4URH - chains C and S; structure by X-ray diffraction, 1.44 A resolution.

Chain C:
Molecule: Hydrogenase (nife) small subunit hyda
Source organism: Desulfovibrio fructosovorans
Notes: EC 1.12.2.1
UniProt: E1K248 (E1K248_DESFR); residues 0-264 here correspond to UniProt positions 50-314 (UniProt number = residue number + 50)
Chain sequence (265 residues; each row starts with the number of its first residue; numbering starts at 0):
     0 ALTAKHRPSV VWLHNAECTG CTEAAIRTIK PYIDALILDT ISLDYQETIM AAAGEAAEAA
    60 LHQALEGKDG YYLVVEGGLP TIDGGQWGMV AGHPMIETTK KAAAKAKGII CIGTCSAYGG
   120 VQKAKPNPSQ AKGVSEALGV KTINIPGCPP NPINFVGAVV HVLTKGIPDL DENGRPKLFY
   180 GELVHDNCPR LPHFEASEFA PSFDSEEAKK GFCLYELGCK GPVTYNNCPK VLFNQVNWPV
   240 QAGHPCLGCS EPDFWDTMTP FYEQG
Unresolved in the structure: 0
Metal / ion sites: 4Fe-4S cluster Fe site 1: Cys17, Cys20, Cys114, Cys147; 4Fe-4S cluster Fe site 2: His184, Cys187, Cys212, Cys218; 3Fe-4S cluster Fe: Cys227, Cys245, Cys248
Ligand contacts:
  - 3Fe-4S cluster (F3S): Val183, Thr223, Asn225, Cys227, Phe232, Trp237, Pro238, Cys245, Leu246, Gly247, Cys248, Ser249
  - 4Fe-4S cluster (SF4), molecule 1: Glu16, Cys17, Thr18, Gly19, Cys20, Glu75, Gly112, Thr113, Cys114, Val120, Gly146, Cys147, Pro148
  - 4Fe-4S cluster (SF4), molecule 2: Val183, His184, Cys187, Arg189, Leu190, Phe193, Cys212, Leu213, Tyr214, Cys218, Gly220, Pro221, Val239

Chain S:
Molecule: Nickel-dependent hydrogenase large subunit
Source organism: Desulfovibrio fructosovorans
Notes: EC 1.12.2.1
UniProt: E1K247 (E1K247_DESFR); numbering as in UniProt (aligned over 2-549)
Chain sequence (563 residues; numbered -13 to 549; the number before each row is that of its first residue; numbers below 1 keep their minus sign (Ala-13 is residue -13)):
   -13 ASWSHPQFEK GASGAAESKP TPQSTFTGPI VVDPITRIEG HLRIMVEVEN GKVKDAWSSS
    47 QLFRGLEIIL KGRDPRDAQH FTQRACGVCT YVHALASSRC VDDAVKVSIP ANARMMRNLV
   107 MASQYLHDHL VHFYHLHALD WVDVTAALKA DPNKAAKLAA SIAPARPGNS AKALKAVQDK
   167 LKAFVESGQL GIFTNAYFLG GHKAYYLPPE VDLIATAHYL EALHMQVKAA SAMAILGGKN
   227 PHTQFTVVGG CSNYQGLTKN PLANYLALSK EVCQFVNECY IPDLLAVAGF YKDWGGIGGT
   287 SNYLAFGEFA TDDSSPEKHL ATSQFPSGVI TGRDLGKVDN VDLGAIYEDV KYSWYAPGGD
   347 GKHPYDGVTD PKYTKLDDKD HYSWMKAPRY KGKAMEVGPL ARTFIAYAKG QPDFKKVVDM
   407 VLGKLSVPAT ALHSTLGRTA ARGIETAIVC ANMEKWIKEM ADSGAKDNTL CAKWEMPEES
   467 KGVGLADAPR GALSHWIRIK GKKIDNFQLV VPSTWNLGPR GAQGDKSPVE EALIGTPIAD
   527 PKRPVEILRT VHAFDPCIAC GVH
Unresolved in the structure: -13 to 4
Cystine bridges: Cys259-Cys436
Modified / non-standard residues: Cys75 (s-oxy cysteine; CSX)
Differences from the reference sequence: expression tag (-13 to 1)
Metal / ion sites: Mg2+: Glu53, Leu495, His549; Ni2+: Cys72, Cys75, Cys543, Cys546; carbonmonoxide-(dicyano) iron Fe: Cys75, Cys546 (together with Ni2+)
Ligand contacts: carbonmonoxide-(dicyano) iron (FCO): Cys75, Val78, His79, Ala474, Pro475, Arg476, Leu479, Val497, Pro498, Ser499, Cys543, Cys546

How chain C and chain S interact:
Contacting residue pairs (177; chain C residue first):
  Thr2(C) - Lys166(S)  hydrogen bond
  Thr2(C) - Ala169(S)
  Thr2(C) - Phe170(S)
  Thr2(C) - Ser173(S)
  Ala3(C) - Glu172(S)
  Ala3(C) - Ser173(S)
  Lys4(C) - Gln175(S)
  His5(C) - Gln175(S)
  Arg6(C) - Phe170(S)
  Arg6(C) - Ser173(S)  hydrogen bond
  Arg6(C) - Gln175(S)  hydrogen bond (backbone-side chain)
  His13(C) - His27(S)  hydrogen bond (backbone-side chain)
  Asn14(C) - His27(S)  hydrogen bond (backbone-side chain)
  Asn14(C) - Leu48(S)
  Ala15(C) - Leu48(S)  hydrophobic
  Glu16(C) - Glu25(S)
  Glu16(C) - His27(S)  salt bridge
  Glu16(C) - Arg50(S)
  Glu16(C) - Ala545(S)
  Cys17(C) - Glu25(S)
  Cys17(C) - Arg50(S)
  Cys17(C) - Arg70(S)
  Cys17(C) - Cys72(S)  hydrophobic
  Cys17(C) - Gly73(S)  hydrogen bond (backbone-backbone)
  Cys17(C) - Val74(S)
  Cys17(C) - His228(S)  hydrogen bond
  Thr18(C) - Glu25(S)  hydrogen bond
  Thr18(C) - Val74(S)
  Gly19(C) - Gly73(S)
  Gly19(C) - Pro227(S)
  Glu22(C) - Gly73(S)
  Glu22(C) - Val74(S)
  Glu22(C) - His113(S)
  Glu22(C) - Pro227(S)
  Ala23(C) - Pro227(S)
  Ile25(C) - Gln212(S)  hydrogen bond (backbone-side chain)
  Ile25(C) - Val213(S)
  Arg26(C) - His113(S)  hydrogen bond
  Arg26(C) - Gln212(S)  hydrogen bond
  Arg26(C) - Ala216(S)
  Arg26(C) - Asn226(S)  hydrogen bond
  Arg26(C) - Pro227(S)
  Ile28(C) - Val213(S)  hydrophobic
  Tyr31(C) - His210(S)
  Tyr31(C) - Val213(S)  hydrophobic
  Asp33(C) - Leu209(S)
  Asp33(C) - His210(S)  salt bridge
  Ile36(C) - Phe170(S)
  Leu37(C) - Phe170(S)  hydrophobic
  Asp38(C) - Lys166(S)  salt bridge
  Ser41(C) - Gln175(S)  hydrogen bond
  Leu42(C) - Gly177(S)
  Leu42(C) - Ile178(S)  hydrogen bond (backbone-backbone)
  Asp43(C) - Gly177(S)
  Tyr44(C) - Pro20(S)
  Glu46(C) - Thr22(S)
  Glu46(C) - Arg23(S)  hydrogen bond (backbone-backbone)
  Glu46(C) - His27(S)  salt bridge
  Thr47(C) - Arg23(S)
  Thr47(C) - Ile24(S)
  Thr47(C) - Leu122(S)
  Ile48(C) - Arg23(S)
  Met49(C) - Thr22(S)
  Met49(C) - Arg23(S)  hydrogen bond (backbone-side chain)
  Met49(C) - Ile178(S)
  Ala50(C) - Arg23(S)  hydrogen bond (backbone-side chain)
  Ala50(C) - Ile178(S)  hydrogen bond (backbone-backbone)
  Ala50(C) - Ala182(S)  hydrophobic
  Ala51(C) - Thr22(S)  hydrogen bond (backbone-side chain)
  Ala51(C) - Thr180(S)
  Ala51(C) - Asn181(S)
  Ala52(C) - Val18(S)  hydrophobic
  Ala52(C) - Pro20(S)
  Ala52(C) - Thr22(S)
  Ala52(C) - Tyr183(S)  hydrogen bond (backbone-side chain)
  Gly53(C) - Val18(S)
  Gly53(C) - Asp19(S)
  Gly53(C) - Pro20(S)  hydrogen bond (backbone-backbone)
  Ala55(C) - Asn181(S)  hydrogen bond (backbone-side chain)
  Ala55(C) - Tyr183(S)  hydrophobic
  Ala58(C) - Asn181(S)
  Ala59(C) - Thr180(S)
  Ala59(C) - Asn181(S)
  Gln62(C) - Thr180(S)
  Gln62(C) - Asn181(S)  hydrogen bond
  Asp82(C) - Tyr359(S)
  Gln85(C) - Tyr359(S)
  Trp86(C) - Gln47(S)
  Trp86(C) - Leu48(S)
  Trp86(C) - Phe49(S)  hydrogen bond (backbone-backbone)
  Trp86(C) - Pro357(S)  hydrophobic
  Trp86(C) - Tyr359(S)
  Trp86(C) - Trp370(S)  hydrophobic
  Gly87(C) - Gln47(S)
  Gly87(C) - Leu48(S)
  Met88(C) - Gln47(S)  hydrogen bond (backbone-backbone)
  Met88(C) - Tyr359(S)  hydrogen bond
  Val89(C) - Asp19(S)
  Val89(C) - His27(S)
  Ala90(C) - Asp19(S)  hydrogen bond (backbone-side chain)
  Gly91(C) - Asp19(S)
  Gly91(C) - Leu362(S)
  Met94(C) - His27(S)
  Val120(C) - Leu52(S)  hydrophobic
  Val120(C) - Ile55(S)
  Gln121(C) - Arg50(S)
  Gln121(C) - Ile55(S)
  Ala123(C) - Ile55(S)
  Ala123(C) - Arg59(S)
  Ala123(C) - Phe67(S)  hydrophobic
  Lys124(C) - Ile55(S)
  Lys124(C) - Arg59(S)  hydrogen bond (backbone-side chain)
  Pro125(C) - Ile54(S)  hydrophobic
  Pro125(C) - Ile55(S)
  Pro127(C) - Arg50(S)
  Pro127(C) - Ile55(S)
  Cys147(C) - Arg70(S)  hydrogen bond (backbone-side chain)
  Cys147(C) - Lys225(S)
  Cys147(C) - His228(S)
  Pro148(C) - Pro227(S)
  Pro148(C) - His228(S)
  Phe202(C) - Val233(S)  hydrophobic
  Phe202(C) - Ser238(S)
  Phe202(C) - Tyr240(S)  hydrogen bond (backbone-side chain)
  Phe202(C) - Cys457(S)  hydrophobic
  Asp203(C) - Tyr240(S)
  Asp203(C) - Cys457(S)
  Asp203(C) - Lys459(S)  salt bridge
  Ala207(C) - Tyr240(S)
  Lys208(C) - Tyr240(S)
  Lys208(C) - Asn454(S)
  Phe232(C) - Lys225(S)
  Asn233(C) - Ala216(S)
  Asn233(C) - Ser217(S)  hydrogen bond (backbone-side chain)
  Asn233(C) - Ala220(S)
  Asn233(C) - Lys225(S)
  Asn233(C) - Asn226(S)  hydrogen bond (side chain-backbone)
  Val235(C) - Ser217(S)
  Val235(C) - Ala220(S)  hydrophobic
  Val235(C) - Ile221(S)
  Asn236(C) - Ala220(S)  hydrogen bond (side chain-backbone)
  Asn236(C) - Ile221(S)  hydrogen bond (side chain-backbone)
  Asn236(C) - Gly224(S)
  Trp237(C) - Gly224(S)  hydrogen bond (backbone-backbone)
  Pro238(C) - Lys225(S)
  Pro238(C) - Gln230(S)
  Gln240(C) - Gln241(S)  hydrogen bond
  Ala241(C) - Gly224(S)
  Ala241(C) - Ser238(S)  hydrogen bond (backbone-side chain)
  Ala241(C) - Asn239(S)  hydrogen bond (backbone-backbone)
  Gly242(C) - Ser238(S)
  His243(C) - His66(S)
  His243(C) - Gln230(S)
  His243(C) - Thr232(S)
  His243(C) - Val233(S)
  His243(C) - Ser238(S)
  Pro244(C) - Gln230(S)  hydrogen bond (backbone-side chain)
  Cys245(C) - Gln230(S)
  Leu246(C) - His66(S)
  Leu246(C) - Gln230(S)
  Trp254(C) - Arg59(S)  hydrogen bond (backbone-side chain)
  Trp254(C) - His66(S)
  Trp254(C) - Phe67(S)  hydrophobic
  Trp254(C) - Arg70(S)
  Asp255(C) - Arg59(S)  salt bridge
  Thr258(C) - Arg59(S)
  Thr258(C) - Asp63(S)
  Pro259(C) - Asp60(S)
  Pro259(C) - Asp63(S)
  Phe260(C) - Asp63(S)  hydrogen bond (backbone-side chain)
  Phe260(C) - His66(S)
  Phe260(C) - Phe67(S)  hydrophobic
  Tyr261(C) - Arg62(S)
  Tyr261(C) - Gln65(S)  hydrogen bond
  Tyr261(C) - His66(S)  hydrogen bond
  Tyr261(C) - Thr232(S)
  Glu262(C) - Arg62(S)  salt bridge
Also at the interface, not in a pair above, chain C (85 interface residues in all): Thr27, Ile32, Ala56, Pro79, Ser128, Gln234
Also at the interface, not in a pair above, chain S (80 interface residues in all): Gly26, Arg29, Gly51, Ala71, His121, Leu125, Phe179, Leu206, Phe231, Asn250, Thr455, Leu534

Summary:
The interface between chain C and chain S involves 85 residues on one side and 80 on the other; the contacts
include 43 hydrogen bonds and 7 salt bridges. Polar contacts include Glu16(C)-His27(S), Asp33(C)-His210(S) and
Asp38(C)-Lys166(S). Chain C binds 4Fe-4S cluster and 3Fe-4S cluster.
Chain C is Hydrogenase (nife) small subunit hyda and chain S is Nickel-dependent hydrogenase large subunit,
both from Desulfovibrio fructosovorans; the structure, High-resolution structure of partially oxidized D.
fructosovorans NiFe-hydrogenase, was determined by X-ray diffraction (same publication as 4UPE, 4UPV, 4UQL and
4UQP).
